Entry 7MT2 (electron microscopy, 2.76 A resolution); this record covers chains A and E of the 54 polymer chains in the assembly.

# Chain A
Molecule: 23S rRNA
Organism: Mycobacterium tuberculosis H37Rv
Sequence (3138 nucleotides; numbered 1 to 3138; the number before each row is that of its first residue):
     1 UUGUAAGUGU CUAAGGGCGC AUGGUGGAUG CCUUGGCAUC GAGAGCCGAU GAAGGACGUG
    61 GGAGGCUGCG AUAUGCCUCG GGGAGCUGUC AACCGAGCGU GGAUCCGAGG AUUUCCGAAU
   121 GGGGAAACCC AGCACGAGUG AUGUCGUGCU ACCCGCAUCU GAAUAUAUAG GGUGCGGGAG
   181 GGAACGCGGG GAAGUGAAAC AUCUCAGUAC CCGUAGGAGG AGAAAACAAU UGUGAUUCCG
   241 CAAGUAGUGG CGAGCGAACG CGGAACAGGC UAAACCGCAC GCAUGGGUAA CCGGGUAGGG
   301 GUUGUGUGUG CGGGGUUGUG GGAGGAUAUG UCUCAGCGCU ACCCGGCUGA GAGGCAGUCA
   361 GAAAGUGUCG UGGUUAGCGG AAGUGGCCUG GGAUGGUCUG CCGUAGACGG UGAGAGCCCG
   421 GUACGCGAAA ACCCGGCACC UGCCUAGUAU CAAUUCCCGA GUAGCAGCGG GCCCGUGGAA
   481 UCCGCUGUGA AUCCGCCGGG ACCACCCGGU AAGCCUAAAU ACUCCUCGAU GACCGAUAGC
   541 GGAUUAGUAC CGUGAGGGAA UGGUGAAAAG UACCCCGGGA GGGGAGUGAA AGAGUACCUG
   601 AAACCGUGUG CCUACAAUCC GUCAGAGCCU CCUUUUCCUC UCCGGAGGAG GGUGGUGAUG
   661 GCGUGCCUUU UGAAGAAUGA GCCUGCGAGU CAGGGACAUG UCGCAAGGUU AACCCGUGUG
   721 GGGUAGCCGC AGCGAAAGCG AGUCUGAAUA GGGCGACCCA CACGCGCAUA CGCGCGUGUG
   781 AAUAGUGGCG UGUUCUGGAC CCGAAGCGGA GUGAUCUACC CAUGGCCAGG GUGAAGCGCG
   841 GGUAAGACCG CGUGGAGGCC CGAACCCACU UAGGUUGAAG ACUGAGGGGA UGAGCUGUGG
   901 GUAGGGGUGA AAGGCCAAUC AAACUCCGUG AUAGCUGGUU CUCCCCGAAA UGCAUUUAGG
   961 UGCAGCGUUG CGUGGUUCAC CGCGGAGGUA GAGCUACUGG AUGGCCGAUG GGCCCUACUA
  1021 GGUUACUGAC GUCAGCCAAA CUCCGAAUGC CGUGGUGUAA AGCGUGGCAG UGAGACGGCG
  1081 GGGGAUAAGC UCCGUACGUC GAAAGGGAAA CAGCCCAGAU CGCCGGCUAA GGCCCCCAAG
  1141 CGUGUGCUAA GUGGGAAAGG AUGUGCAGUC GCAAAGACAA CCAGGAGGUU GGCUUAGAAG
  1201 CAGCCACCCU UGAAAGAGUG CGUAAUAGCU CACUGGUCAA GUGAUUGUGC GCCGAUAAUG
  1261 UAGCGGGGCU CAAGCACACC GCCGAAGCCG CGGCACAUCC ACCUUGUGGU GGGUGUGGGU
  1321 AGGGGAGCGU CCCUCAUUCA GCGAAGCCAC CGGGUGACCG GUGGUGGAGG GUGGGGGAGU
  1381 GAGAAUGCAG GCAUGAGUAG CGACAAGGCA AGUGAGAACC UUGCCCGCCG AAAGACCAAG
  1441 GGUUCCUGGG CCAGGCCAGU CCGCCCAGGG UGAGUCGGGA CCUAAGGCGA GGCCGACAGG
  1501 CGUAGUCGAU GGACAACGGG UUGAUAUUCC CGUACCCGUG UGUGGGCGCC CGUGACGAAU
  1561 CAGCGGUACU AACCACCCAA AACCGGAUCG AUCACUCCCC UUCGGGGGUG UGGAGUUCUG
  1621 GGGCUGCGUG GGAACUUCGC UGGUAGUAGU CAAGCGAAGG GGUGACGCAG GAAGGUAGCC
  1681 GUACCAGUCA GUGGUAACAC UGGGGCAAGC CGGUAGGGAG AGCGAUAGGC AAAUCCGUCG
  1741 CUCACUAAUC CUGAGAGGUG ACGCAUAGCC GGUUGAGGCG AAUUCGGUGA UCCUCUGCUG
  1801 CCAAGAAAAG CCUCUAGCGA GCACACACAC GGCCCGUACC CCAAACCGAC ACAGGUGGUC
  1861 AGGUAGAGCA UACCAAGGCG UACGAGAUAA CUAUGGUUAA GGAACUCGGC AAAAUGCCCC
  1921 CGUAACUUCG GGAGAAGGGG GACCGGAAUA UCGUGAACAC CCUUGCGGUG GGAGCGGGAU
  1981 CCGGUCGCAG AAACCAGUGA GGAGCGACUG UUUACUAAAA ACACAGGUCC GUGCGAAGUC
  2041 GCAAGACGAU GUAUACGGAC UGACGCCUGC CCGGUGCUGG AAGGUUAAGA GGACCCGUUA
  2101 ACCCGCAAGG GUGAAGCGGA GAAUUUAAGC CCCAGUAAAC GGCGGUGGUA ACUAUAACCA
  2161 UCCUAAGGUA GCGAAAUUCC UUGUCGGGUA AGUUCCGACC UGCACGAAUG GCGUAACGAC
  2221 UUCUCAACUG UCUCAACCAU AGACUCGGCG AAAUUGCACU ACGAGUAAAG AUGCUCGUUA
  2281 CGCGCGGCAG GACGAAAAGA CCCCGGGACC UUCACUACAA CUUGGUAUUG AUGUUCGGUA
  2341 CGGUUUGUGU AGGAUAGGUG GGAGACUGUG AAACCUCGAC GCCAGUUGGG GCGGAGUCGU
  2401 UGUUGAAAUA CCACUCUGAU CGUAUUGGGC AUCUAACCUC GAACCCUGAA UCGGGUUUAG
  2461 GGACAGUGCC UGGCGGGUAG UUUAACUGGG GCGGUUGCCU CCUAAAAUGU AACGGAGGCG
  2521 CCCAAAGGUU CCCUCAACCU GGACGGCAAU CAGGUGGCGA GUGUAAAUGC ACAAGGGAGC
  2581 UUGACUGCGA GACUUACAAG UCAAGCAGGG ACGAAAGUCG GGAUUAGUGA UCCGGCACCC
  2641 CCGAGUGGAA GGGGUGUCGC UCAACGGAUA AAAGGUACCC CGGGGAUAAC AGGCUGAUCU
  2701 UCCCCAAGAG UCCAUAUCGA CGGGAUGGUU UGGCACCUCG AUGUCGGCUC GUCGCAUCCU
  2761 GGGGCUGGAG CAGGUCCCAA GGGUUGGGCU GUUCGCCCAU UAAAGCGGCA CGCGAGCUGG
  2821 GUUUAGAACG UCGUGAGACA GUUCGGUCUC UAUCCGCCGC GCGCGUCAGA AACUUGAGGA
  2881 AACCUGUCCC UAGUACGAGA GGACCGGGAC GGACGAACCU CUGGUGCACC AGUUGUCCCG
  2941 CCAGGGGCAC CGCUGGAUAG CCACGUUCGG UCAGGAUAAC CGCUGAAAGC AUCUAAGCGG
  3001 GAAACCUUCU CCAAGAUCAG GUUUCUCACC CACUUGGUGG GAUAAGGCCC CCCGCAGAAC
  3061 ACGGGUUCAA UAGGUCAGAC CUGGAAGCUC AGUAAUGGGU GUAGGGAACU GGUGCUAACC
  3121 GGCCGAAAAC UUACAACA
Disordered / not traced: 1-4, 1013-1022, 3133-3138
Modified / non-standard residues: 5MU (5-methyluridine 5'-monophosphate) at position 2177; OMG (o2'-methylguanosine-5'-monophosphate) at position 2489; OMG (o2'-methylguanosine-5'-monophosphate) at position 2791
Bound ions: Mg2+ site 1: C31, G1370; Mg2+ site 2: C46, G217; Mg2+ site 3 near G60 (its only coordinating residue here); Mg2+ site 4 near U72 (its only coordinating residue here); Mg2+ site 5 near U120 (its only coordinating residue here); Mg2+ site 6: A162, U166; Mg2+ site 7: G194, U2481; Mg2+ site 8: A199, C200; Mg2+ site 9 near G220 (its only coordinating residue here); Mg2+ site 10 near C251 (its only coordinating residue here); Mg2+ site 11: G379, G421; Mg2+ site 12: U411, A415; 151 more Mg2+ sites not listed
Ligand contacts: N-formylmethionine (FME): G2299, A2300, C2301, A2689, U2744, U2823

# Chain E
Molecule: 50S ribosomal protein L4
Organism: Mycobacterium tuberculosis (strain ATCC 25618 / H37Rv)
UniProtKB: P9WH85 (RL4_MYCTU); numbering as in UniProt (aligned over 1-223)
Amino-acid sequence (223 residues; numbered 1 to 223; the number before each row is that of its first residue):
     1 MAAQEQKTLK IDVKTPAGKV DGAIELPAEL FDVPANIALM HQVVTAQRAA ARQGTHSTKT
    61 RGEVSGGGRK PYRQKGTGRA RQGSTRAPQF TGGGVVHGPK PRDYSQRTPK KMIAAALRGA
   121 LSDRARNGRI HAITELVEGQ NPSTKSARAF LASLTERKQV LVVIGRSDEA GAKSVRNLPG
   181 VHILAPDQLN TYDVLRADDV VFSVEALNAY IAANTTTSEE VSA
Disordered / not traced: 1-8, 216-223

# Chain A / chain E interface
Pairs across the interface (151; chain A residue first):
  C37(A) with Ser-57(E), hydrogen bond to the sugar
  A38(A) with Thr-55(E), hydrogen bond to the base; Ser-57(E), sugar contact; Pro-101(E), sugar contact
  U39(A) with Gln-53(E), hydrogen bond to the base
  C402(A) with Lys-145(E), salt bridge to the phosphate; Arg-148(E), base contact
  G403(A) with Thr-144(E), sugar contact; Arg-148(E), hydrogen bond to the base; Asn-177(E), hydrogen bond to the base; Leu-178(E), base contact; Pro-179(E), base contact
  U404(A) with Pro-142(E), sugar contact; Ser-143(E), phosphate contact; Thr-144(E), hydrogen bond to the phosphate; Lys-173(E), base contact; Arg-176(E), hydrogen bond to the phosphate
  A405(A) with Arg-176(E), salt bridge to the phosphate; Asn-177(E), hydrogen bond to the phosphate
  G406(A) with Asn-177(E), hydrogen bond to the sugar; Pro-179(E), base contact
  A423(A) with Arg-176(E), hydrogen bond to the sugar
  U530(A) with Gln-53(E), hydrogen bond to the sugar
  G531(A) with Gln-53(E), sugar contact; Thr-55(E), hydrogen bond to the base
  A532(A) with Arg-48(E), hydrogen bond to the base; Ala-49(E), base contact; Arg-52(E), hydrogen bond to the base; Gln-53(E), hydrogen bond to the phosphate; Gly-54(E), phosphate contact
  C533(A) with Arg-52(E), salt bridge to the phosphate; Thr-55(E), sugar contact; His-56(E), salt bridge to the phosphate
  U537(A) with Thr-91(E), hydrogen bond to the base
  A538(A) with Gly-92(E), hydrogen bond to the phosphate
  G539(A) with Val-95(E), phosphate contact
  C540(A) with Lys-59(E), phosphate contact
  G541(A) with Val-64(E), phosphate contact; Ser-65(E), hydrogen bond to the phosphate
  G547(A) with Ser-65(E), base contact
  G557(A) with Arg-69(E), hydrogen bond to the sugar
  G558(A) with Gly-66(E), phosphate contact; Gly-67(E), hydrogen bond to the phosphate
  A559(A) with Arg-86(E), salt bridge to the phosphate
  G685(A) with Thr-91(E), base contact
  G687(A) with Pro-88(E), sugar contact
  A688(A) with Val-96(E), sugar contact
  U690(A) with His-97(E), hydrogen bond to the base
  C691(A) with Arg-102(E), phosphate contact
  A692(A) with Arg-102(E), salt bridge to the phosphate
  G694(A) with Arg-107(E), base contact
  C702(A) with Asn-36(E), phosphate contact; Leu-39(E), sugar contact; Met-112(E), base contact
  G703(A) with Asn-36(E), hydrogen bond to the phosphate; Met-112(E), sugar contact
  C704(A) with Lys-111(E), hydrogen bond to the sugar
  G708(A) with Lys-111(E), salt bridge to the phosphate
  U709(A) with Lys-111(E), salt bridge to the phosphate
  U710(A) with Arg-107(E), hydrogen bond to the phosphate; Pro-109(E), phosphate contact; Lys-110(E), hydrogen bond to the phosphate
  A711(A) with Arg-107(E), salt bridge to the phosphate
  G716(A) with Arg-166(E), hydrogen bond to the sugar; Gln-188(E), hydrogen bond to the base
  G718(A) with His-182(E), hydrogen bond to the base; Asn-190(E), base contact; Asp-193(E), hydrogen bond to the base
  U719(A) with Gln-47(E), phosphate contact; Ala-50(E), sugar contact; Ala-51(E), base contact; Asn-190(E), hydrogen bond to the sugar
  G720(A) with Gln-47(E), hydrogen bond to the phosphate; Ile-113(E), phosphate contact; Asp-187(E), hydrogen bond to the sugar; Gln-188(E), base contact; Leu-189(E), sugar contact
  G721(A) with Ile-113(E), phosphate contact
  G723(A) with Lys-110(E), hydrogen bond to the base
  G787(A) with Pro-109(E), sugar contact; Met-112(E), hydrogen bond to the base
  G788(A) with Gln-42(E), hydrogen bond to the base; Arg-107(E), salt bridge to the phosphate; Thr-108(E), sugar contact
  C789(A) with Gln-42(E), sugar contact; Gln-106(E), sugar contact; Arg-107(E), phosphate contact
  C800(A) with His-97(E), hydrogen bond to the phosphate
  C801(A) with Pro-88(E), phosphate contact; Val-96(E), sugar contact; His-97(E), salt bridge to the phosphate
  C802(A) with Arg-61(E), salt bridge to the phosphate; Pro-88(E), phosphate contact; Gln-89(E), hydrogen bond to the sugar
  G803(A) with Arg-61(E), salt bridge to the phosphate; Lys-70(E), phosphate contact; Gln-74(E), hydrogen bond to the sugar; Arg-81(E), sugar contact; Gln-82(E), phosphate contact; Gly-83(E), phosphate contact; Ser-84(E), phosphate contact
  A804(A) with Lys-70(E), salt bridge to the phosphate; Gln-74(E), hydrogen bond to the sugar; Gly-83(E), phosphate contact
  A805(A) with Lys-70(E), phosphate contact
  U925(A) with Arg-69(E), phosphate contact
  C926(A) with Arg-69(E), salt bridge to the phosphate
  C927(A) with Gly-68(E), phosphate contact
  G930(A) with Thr-60(E), base contact; Arg-61(E), hydrogen bond to the sugar; Gly-62(E), phosphate contact
  U936(A) with Arg-81(E), hydrogen bond to the base
  C1333(A) with Arg-48(E), hydrogen bond to the sugar
  U1334(A) with Arg-48(E), hydrogen bond to the sugar; Tyr-192(E), hydrogen bond to the sugar
  C1335(A) with Arg-196(E), phosphate contact
  A1336(A) with Gln-159(E), phosphate contact
  U1337(A) with Lys-158(E), salt bridge to the phosphate
  G1375(A) with His-41(E), hydrogen bond to the sugar; Arg-48(E), base contact
  G1376(A) with His-41(E), phosphate contact; Thr-45(E), sugar contact
  G1377(A) with Arg-52(E), hydrogen bond to the sugar
  A1378(A) with Arg-102(E), salt bridge to the phosphate
  G1379(A) with Thr-58(E), base contact; Val-95(E), base contact; Pro-99(E), phosphate contact
  A1385(A) with Gln-89(E), base contact
  U1386(A) with Gly-78(E), base contact; Arg-79(E), hydrogen bond to the base; Ala-80(E), base contact
  G1387(A) with Ala-80(E), phosphate contact; Gln-82(E), hydrogen bond to the sugar; Gln-89(E), hydrogen bond to the base
  C1388(A) with Arg-79(E), salt bridge to the phosphate; Gln-82(E), phosphate contact; Gln-89(E), sugar contact; Phe-90(E), sugar contact; Thr-91(E), hydrogen bond to the sugar
  A1389(A) with Thr-91(E), sugar contact
  A2297(A) with Gly-76(E), phosphate contact; Gly-78(E), phosphate contact
  A2298(A) with Lys-75(E), hydrogen bond to the sugar; Gly-76(E), hydrogen bond to the phosphate; Gly-78(E), hydrogen bond to the phosphate; Arg-81(E), base contact
  G2299(A) with Lys-75(E), salt bridge to the phosphate
  C2681(A) with Lys-75(E), phosphate contact
  G2682(A) with Gln-74(E), hydrogen bond to the phosphate; Lys-75(E), salt bridge to the phosphate
  G2683(A) with Arg-81(E), salt bridge to the phosphate
Also at the interface, not in a pair above, chain A (84 interface residues in all): C424, G556, C686, G689, U717, G722, G798
Also at the interface, not in a pair above, chain E (87 interface residues in all): Ala-38, Val-43, Thr-77, Thr-85, Ala-87, Gly-98, Tyr-104, Ile-183

# Overview
84 residues of chain A and 87 residues of chain E are in contact, with 54 hydrogen bonds and 21 salt bridges.
Polar pairs include A38(A)/Thr-55(E), U39(A)/Gln-53(E) and G403(A)/Arg-148(E). Chain A binds
N-formylmethionine. C31(A) and G1370(A) form the Mg2+ site 1.
Chain A is 23S rRNA (Mycobacterium tuberculosis H37Rv) and chain E is 50S ribosomal protein L4 (Mycobacterium
tuberculosis (strain ATCC 25618 / H37Rv)); the structure, Mtb 70S initiation complex, was determined by
electron microscopy together with 7MSC, 7MSH, 7MSM, 7MSZ, 7MT3 and 7MT7 from the same study.
